PDB entry 8RYI | X-ray diffraction, 2.06 A resolution | chains B and D of the 6 polymer chains in the assembly

# Chain B
Molecule: Agmatinase family protein
Source organism: Aminobacter niigataensis
UniProt: A0A9E9PQ69 (A0A9E9PQ69_9HYPH); numbering as in UniProt (aligned over 1-357)
Chain sequence (376 residues; row label = number of the first residue in the row; numbers below 1 keep their minus sign (Met-18 is residue -18)):
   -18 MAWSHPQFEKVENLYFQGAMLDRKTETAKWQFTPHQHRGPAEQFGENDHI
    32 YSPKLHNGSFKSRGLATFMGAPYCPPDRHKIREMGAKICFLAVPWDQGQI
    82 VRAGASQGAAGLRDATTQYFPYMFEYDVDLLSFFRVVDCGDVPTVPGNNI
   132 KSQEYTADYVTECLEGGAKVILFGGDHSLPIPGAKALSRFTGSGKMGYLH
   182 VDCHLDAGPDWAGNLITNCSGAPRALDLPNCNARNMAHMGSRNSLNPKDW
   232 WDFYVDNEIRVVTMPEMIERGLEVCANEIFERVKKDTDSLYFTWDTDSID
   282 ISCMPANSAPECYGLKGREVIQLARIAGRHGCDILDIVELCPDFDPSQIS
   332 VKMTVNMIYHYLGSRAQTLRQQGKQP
Disordered / not traced: -18 to 7
Differences from the reference sequence: initiating methionine (-18); expression tag (-17 to 0); conflict Asp324 (Tyr in A0A9E9PQ69)
Bound ions: Ca2+: Glu135, Asp139 (shared with 2 residues of chain E); Ni2+ site 1: His158, Asp183, Asp187, Asp276 (together with urea); Ni2+ site 2: Asp183, His185, Asp276, Asp278 (together with urea)
Residues lining bound ligands:
  - dicarbonimidic diamide (C5J): Trp11, Gln12, Phe13, Pro15, Glu27, His30
  - urea (URE): His158, Asp183, His185, Asp187, Asn199, Asp276, Asp278, Ala290, Glu320

# Chain D
Molecule: Arginase family protein
Source organism: Aminobacter niigataensis
UniProt: A0A9E9PPA5 (A0A9E9PPA5_9HYPH); numbering as in UniProt (aligned over 1-348)
Chain sequence (348 residues; numbered 1 to 348; the number before each row is that of its first residue):
     1 MNPAKSYAHLFSPLGGDAGDNYRAPGLITFLRSAHVPLNAEALKACGAKY
    51 AFVGVPFDEGNIGKPGSEDAPREFRLITQEYFSYWFEYNVDLHGKAVDCG
   101 DVSMPKVSPEVAHERIYRAVREVLKSGLIPIICGGDRSISITAARALSDH
   151 IGPQKKMGYMHFGAQLDMADSWAGERNLAPCAMARITELPNLDIRNVAHL
   201 GARNAMNPKDHIDLSKERGLQYDSMFDLFDAGIYPLVERSIDRVWSGTDA
   251 QYLGFNFNVMDSSTAPGVTSTEPGGLESREMMRIVDMIAKRGGVSVIDLT
   301 ELCPIFDISGTAARLAACVIMRLMASLAAQDGDVIDDKLRRTDLVAAE
Disordered / not traced: 1-5, 18-25, 346-348

# Interface between chain B and chain D
Pairs across the interface (69):
  Leu186(B) - Phe86(D)  hydrophobic
  Pro190(B) - Arg341(D)
  Asp191(B) - Ser12(D)
  Asp191(B) - Arg341(D)  salt bridge
  Trp192(B) - Ser12(D)
  Trp192(B) - Pro13(D)
  Trp192(B) - Phe82(D)  hydrophobic
  Ala193(B) - Pro13(D)  hydrogen bond (backbone-backbone)
  Ala193(B) - Leu14(D)
  Ala193(B) - Gly15(D)
  Gly194(B) - Gly15(D)
  Ser222(B) - Phe86(D)
  Arg223(B) - Glu87(D)
  Asn224(B) - Trp85(D)
  Asn224(B) - Phe86(D)
  Asn224(B) - Glu87(D)  hydrogen bond (backbone-side chain)
  Asn224(B) - Cys318(D)  hydrogen bond
  Asn224(B) - Arg322(D)  hydrogen bond
  Ser225(B) - Tyr81(D)
  Ser225(B) - Phe82(D)  hydrogen bond (backbone-backbone)
  Ser225(B) - Tyr84(D)
  Ser225(B) - Trp85(D)
  Leu226(B) - Glu80(D)
  Leu226(B) - Tyr81(D)
  Leu226(B) - Phe82(D)  hydrophobic
  Asn227(B) - Tyr84(D)
  Asn227(B) - Phe86(D)
  Pro228(B) - Leu10(D)
  Pro228(B) - Phe11(D)
  Pro228(B) - Ser12(D)
  Pro228(B) - Phe82(D)  hydrophobic
  Lys229(B) - Leu10(D)  hydrogen bond (backbone-backbone)
  Lys229(B) - Phe11(D)
  Lys229(B) - Tyr84(D)
  Lys229(B) - Ile335(D)
  Lys229(B) - Asp337(D)  hydrogen bond (side chain-backbone)
  Lys229(B) - Leu339(D)  hydrogen bond (side chain-backbone)
  Lys229(B) - Arg340(D)
  Asp230(B) - Phe11(D)
  Asp230(B) - Ser12(D)  hydrogen bond
  Asp230(B) - Arg341(D)
  Trp231(B) - Ser12(D)  hydrogen bond
  Trp232(B) - Tyr84(D)
  Trp232(B) - Phe86(D)  hydrophobic
  Asp233(B) - Phe11(D)
  Asp233(B) - Leu339(D)
  Asp233(B) - Arg340(D)  salt bridge
  Asp237(B) - Arg340(D)  salt bridge
  Thr244(B) - Phe86(D)
  Pro246(B) - Glu87(D)
  Ile249(B) - Arg279(D)
  Asp281(B) - Ser278(D)  hydrogen bond
  Ile282(B) - Thr311(D)
  Ser283(B) - Ser263(D)
  Pro286(B) - Ser309(D)  hydrogen bond (backbone-side chain)
  Pro291(B) - Arg314(D)  hydrogen bond (backbone-side chain)
  Glu292(B) - Tyr81(D)
  Cys293(B) - Met282(D)  hydrophobic
  Cys293(B) - Leu315(D)  hydrophobic
  Cys293(B) - Cys318(D)  hydrophobic
  Tyr294(B) - Ser278(D)  hydrogen bond (backbone-side chain)
  Tyr294(B) - Arg279(D)
  Tyr294(B) - Met282(D)  hydrophobic
  Tyr294(B) - Arg322(D)
  Gly295(B) - Arg279(D)  hydrogen bond (backbone-side chain)
  Lys297(B) - Glu277(D)  salt bridge
  Lys297(B) - Arg279(D)
  Glu300(B) - Arg279(D)  salt bridge
  Phe325(B) - Ser309(D)
Interface residues without a listed pair, chain B (38 interface residues in all): Gly189, Ala290, Leu296, Pro327
Interface residues without a listed pair, chain D (33 interface residues in all): Thr264, Ile308, Met321, Asp336

# Summary
38 residues of chain B and 33 residues of chain D are in contact, with 15 hydrogen bonds and 5 salt bridges.
Among the polar pairs are Asp191(B)-Arg341(D), Asp233(B)-Arg340(D) and Asp237(B)-Arg340(D). Bound to chain B:
dicarbonimidic diamide and urea. Glu135(B) and Asp139(B) coordinate Ca2+.
Here chain B is Agmatinase family protein and chain D is Arginase family protein, both from Aminobacter
niigataensis. Entry 8RYI (Metformin hydrolase from Aminobacter niigataensis MD1 with urea in the active site)
was determined by X-ray diffraction.
